Entry 8XIE (X-ray diffraction, 3.50 A resolution); this record covers chains C and G of the 9 polymer chains in the assembly.

# Chain C
Name: Exosome complex component Rrp41
From: Thermoplasma acidophilum (strain ATCC 25905 / DSM 1728 / JCM 9062 / NBRC 15155 / AMRC-C165)
Notes: EC 3.1.13.-
UniProt: Q9HIP2 (RRP41_THEAC); numbering as in UniProt (aligned over 1-248)
Sequence (248 residues; numbered 1 to 248; the number before each row is that of its first residue):
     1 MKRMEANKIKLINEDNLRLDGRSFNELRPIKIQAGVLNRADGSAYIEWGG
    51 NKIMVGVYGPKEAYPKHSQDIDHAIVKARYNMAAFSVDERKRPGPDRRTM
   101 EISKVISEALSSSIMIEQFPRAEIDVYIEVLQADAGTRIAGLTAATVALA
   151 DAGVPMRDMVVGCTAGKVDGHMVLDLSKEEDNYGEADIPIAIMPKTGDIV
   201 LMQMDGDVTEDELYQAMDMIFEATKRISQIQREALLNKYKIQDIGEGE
Not modelled in the structure: 1-9, 241-248

# Chain G
Name: Exosome complex component Rrp4
From: Thermoplasma acidophilum (strain ATCC 25905 / DSM 1728 / JCM 9062 / NBRC 15155 / AMRC-C165)
UniProt: Q9HIP3 (RRP4_THEAC); residues 1-236 here = UniProt positions 1-236
Sequence (237 residues; row label = number of the first residue in the row; numbering starts at 0):
     0 AMYQLGDVKKIVLPGDPIEVQGKMRNGVYRGQDNRYYSEYFGTLQVNDQF
    50 VDVVPFSGQYIPRKGDKVIGKVIEVGPSTWTVDINSPYFAMLHMNDTPWR
   100 MSSGDLKRYLNAGDYIYAKIMSVNEIKESWLTLKEPGLKKLEGGHMVLIH
   150 ASRVPRVIGKGGGMVNMVKELTATRIIIGQNGLIWIDGPIEGVTMAIAAI
   200 EMIEREAHTEGLTARVESFLKELKGEKDGSQQNKADQ
Not modelled in the structure: 0, 228-236
Differences from the reference sequence: expression tag (0)

# How chain C and chain G interact
Residue-residue contacts (38):
  Pro60(C) with Gln58(G), hydrogen bond (backbone-side chain); Pro86(G)
  Lys61(C) with Pro86(G)
  Glu62(C) with Pro86(G), hydrogen bond (backbone-backbone); Tyr87(G); Phe88(G), hydrogen bond (side chain-backbone)
  Tyr64(C) with Ile72(G), hydrogen bond (side chain-backbone); Glu73(G)
  Lys66(C) with Glu73(G), salt bridge; Thr80(G); Phe88(G)
  Met115(C) with Glu38(G)
  Gln118(C) with Glu38(G)
  Phe119(C) with Tyr87(G); Lys126(G)
  Pro120(C) with Tyr87(G); Ile125(G)
  Ala150(C) with Phe40(G), hydrophobic
  Asp151(C) with Phe55(G)
  Ala152(C) with Ser56(G)
  Gly153(C) with Tyr39(G); Ser56(G)
  Pro155(C) with Glu38(G); Tyr39(G), hydrophobic
  Met156(C) with Pro13(G); Ser37(G); Glu38(G), hydrogen bond (backbone-backbone)
  Arg157(C) with Gly14(G); Tyr28(G)
  Met159(C) with Pro13(G)
  Lys195(C) with Gly14(G); Tyr28(G); Tyr36(G)
  Arg232(C) with Leu12(G); Asp15(G), salt bridge
  Leu235(C) with Leu12(G), hydrophobic; Phe40(G)
  Tyr239(C) with Phe55(G), hydrophobic
Interface residues without a listed pair, chain C (27 interface residues in all): Gly59, Ala63, Val154, Asp158, Leu236, Lys238
Interface residues without a listed pair, chain G (22 interface residues in all): Glu127

# Overview
27 residues of chain C and 22 residues of chain G are in contact, with 5 hydrogen bonds and 2 salt bridges.
Among the polar pairs are Lys66(C)-Glu73(G), Arg232(C)-Asp15(G) and Pro60(C)-Gln58(G).
Chain C is Exosome complex component Rrp41 and chain G is Exosome complex component Rrp4, both from
Thermoplasma acidophilum (strain ATCC 25905 / DSM 1728 / JCM 9062 / NBRC 15155 / AMRC-C165); the structure,
Archaeal exosome complex (Rrp4-Rrp41-Rrp42), was determined by X-ray diffraction, deposited together with
8XFX.
